8DNT - chains B and E of the 5 polymer chains in the assembly; structure by X-ray diffraction, 3.18 A resolution.

== Chain B ==
Molecule: T-cell receptor beta chain
Organism: Homo sapiens
Notes: fragment: TCR beta from TRBV 7-2
Chain sequence (244 residues; numbered 1 to 244; the number before each row is that of its first residue):
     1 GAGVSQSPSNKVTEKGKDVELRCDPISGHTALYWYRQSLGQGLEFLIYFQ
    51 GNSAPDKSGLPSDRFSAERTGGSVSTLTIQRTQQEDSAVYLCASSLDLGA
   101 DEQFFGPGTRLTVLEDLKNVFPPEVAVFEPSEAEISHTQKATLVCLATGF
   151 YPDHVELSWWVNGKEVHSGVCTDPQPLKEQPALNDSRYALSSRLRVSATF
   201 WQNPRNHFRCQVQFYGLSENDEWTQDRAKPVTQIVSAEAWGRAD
Not modelled in the structure: 1-2
Cystine bridges: Cys23-Cys92, Cys145-Cys210

== Chain E ==
Molecule: MHC class I antigen alpha chain
Organism: Homo sapiens
Notes: fragment: Human Leukocyte Antigen HLA-A*02:01
UniProtKB: U5YKE0 (U5YKE0_HUMAN); residues 1-275 here correspond to UniProt positions 25-299 (UniProt number = residue number + 24)
Chain sequence (279 residues; each row starts with the number of its first residue; numbering starts at 0):
     0 MGSHSMRYFFTSVSRPGRGEPRFIAVGYVDDTQFVRFDSDAASQRMEPRA
    50 PWIEQEGPEYWDGETRKVKAHSQTHRVDLGTLRGYYNQSEAGSHTVQRMY
   100 GCDVGSDWRFLRGYHQYAYDGKDYIALKEDLRSWTAADMAAQTTKHKWEA
   150 AHVAEQLRAYLEGTCVEWLRRYLENGKETLQRTDAPKTHMTHHAVSDHEA
   200 TLRCWALSFYPAEITLTWQRDGEDQTQDTELVETRPAGDGTFQKWAAVVV
   250 PSGQEQRYTCHVQHEGLPKPLTLRWEGGG
Not modelled in the structure: 0, 276-278
Differences from the reference sequence: initiating methionine (0); expression tag (276-278)
Cystine bridges: Cys101-Cys164, Cys203-Cys259

== How chain B and chain E interact ==
Contacting residue pairs (8):
  Tyr48(B) with Arg65(E), hydrogen bond; Ala69(E); Gln72(E), hydrogen bond
  Gln50(B) with Gln72(E), hydrogen bond; Thr73(E)
  Pro55(B) with Gln72(E)
  Leu98(B) with Thr73(E)
  Asp101(B) with Ala150(E)
Interface residues without a listed pair, chain B (9 interface residues in all): Thr30, Ser53, Asp56, Asp97
Interface residues without a listed pair, chain E (7 interface residues in all): Arg75, Val76
The authors on this interface:
  - interface residues, chain B: Tyr48(B), Gln50(B)
  - hot spots on chain E (mutagenesis) - R65A, Q72A: decreased binding to LLL8 (from molecular simulation)

== Summary ==
Chain B and chain E form an interface of 9 and 7 residues respectively; the contacts include 3 hydrogen bonds.
Among the polar pairs are Tyr48(B)-Arg65(E), Tyr48(B)-Gln72(E) and Gln50(B)-Gln72(E). From the paper: R65A and
Q72A of chain E reduce binding to LLL8; interface residues Tyr48(B) and Gln50(B).
Here chain B is T-cell receptor beta chain and chain E is MHC class I antigen alpha chain, both from Homo
sapiens. Entry 8DNT (SARS-CoV-2 specific T cell receptor) was determined by X-ray diffraction.
